PDB entry 4J70 | X-ray diffraction, 2.80 A resolution | chains Z and a of the 28 polymer chains in the assembly

[Chain Z]
Name: Proteasome component C5
Source organism: Saccharomyces cerevisiae
Notes: EC 3.4.25.1
UniProtKB: P23724 (PSB1_YEAST); residues 1-222 here correspond to UniProt positions 20-241 (UniProt number = residue number + 19)
Amino-acid sequence (222 residues; row label = number of the first residue in the row):
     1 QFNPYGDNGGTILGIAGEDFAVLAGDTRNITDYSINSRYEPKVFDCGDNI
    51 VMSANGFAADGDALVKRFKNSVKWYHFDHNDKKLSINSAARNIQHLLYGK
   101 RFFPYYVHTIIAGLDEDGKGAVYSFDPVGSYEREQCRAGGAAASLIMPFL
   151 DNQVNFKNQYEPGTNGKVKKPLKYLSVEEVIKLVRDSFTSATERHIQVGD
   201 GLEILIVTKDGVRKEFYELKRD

[Chain a]
Name: Proteasome component PRE4
Source organism: Saccharomyces cerevisiae
Notes: EC 3.4.25.1
UniProtKB: P30657 (PSB4_YEAST); residues 1-233 here correspond to UniProt positions 34-266 (UniProt number = residue number + 33)
Amino-acid sequence (233 residues; numbered 1 to 233; the number before each row is that of its first residue):
     1 TQQPIVTGTSVISMKYDNGVIIAADNLGSYGSLLRFNGVERLIPVGDNTV
    51 VGISGDISDMQHIERLLKDLVTENAYDNPLADAEEALEPSYIFEYLATVM
   101 YQRRSKMNPLWNAIIVAGVQSNGDQFLRYVNLLGVTYSSPTLATGFGAHM
   151 ANPLLRKVVDRESDIPKTTVQVAEEAIVNAMRVLYYRDARSSRNFSLAII
   201 DKNTGLTFKKNLQVENMKWDFAKDIKGYGTQKI

[How chain Z and chain a interact]
Pairs across the interface (41):
  Gln1(Z) with Thr1(a), hydrogen bond
  Phe2(Z) with Thr1(a); Arg104(a); Pro109(a), hydrophobic; Trp111(a), hydrophobic; Leu132(a), hydrophobic
  Asn3(Z) with Leu133(a)
  Pro4(Z) with Arg104(a), hydrogen bond (backbone-side chain); Met107(a), hydrophobic; Leu133(a)
  Tyr5(Z) with Arg104(a)
  Asn8(Z) with Val135(a)
  Asn29(Z) with Tyr137(a)
  Ser34(Z) with His149(a)
  Ile35(Z) with Arg156(a), hydrogen bond (backbone-side chain)
  Asn36(Z) with Tyr137(a), hydrogen bond; Ser139(a)
  Ser37(Z) with Ser138(a), hydrogen bond (side chain-backbone); Ser139(a)
  Tyr39(Z) with Ser138(a)
  Glu40(Z) with Arg128(a), salt bridge; Tyr137(a); Ser138(a), hydrogen bond (side chain-backbone)
  Phe57(Z) with Arg104(a); Leu133(a); Val135(a), hydrophobic
  Ala59(Z) with Tyr101(a), hydrophobic; Leu133(a); Gly134(a); Val135(a)
  Asp60(Z) with Tyr101(a), hydrogen bond; Arg104(a), salt bridge
  Asp62(Z) with Thr136(a)
  Ala63(Z) with Tyr101(a), hydrophobic
  Lys66(Z) with Glu94(a), salt bridge
  Phe103(Z) with Arg104(a); Ser105(a)
  Tyr105(Z) with Tyr101(a)
  Glu218(Z) with Arg161(a), salt bridge
  Arg221(Z) with Asp160(a), salt bridge; Arg161(a)
Interface residues without a listed pair, chain Z (25 interface residues in all): Gly6, Arg38
Interface residues without a listed pair, chain a (24 interface residues in all): Leu142, Ala148, Asn152

[Overview]
The interface between chain Z and chain a involves 25 residues on one side and 24 on the other; the contacts
include 7 hydrogen bonds and 5 salt bridges. Polar contacts include Glu40(Z)-Arg128(a), Asp60(Z)-Arg104(a) and
Lys66(Z)-Glu94(a).
Here chain Z is Proteasome component C5 and chain a is Proteasome component PRE4, both from Saccharomyces
cerevisiae. Entry 4J70 (Yeast 20S proteasome in complex with the belactosin derivative 3e) was determined by
X-ray diffraction.
